5UAL - chains C and F of the 6 polymer chains in the assembly; structure by X-ray diffraction, 3.89 A resolution.

[Chain C]
Name: DNA-directed RNA polymerase subunit beta
Organism: Escherichia coli (strain K12)
Notes: EC 2.7.7.6
UniProt: P0A8V2 (RPOB_ECOLI); numbering as in UniProt (aligned over 1-1342)
Amino-acid sequence (1342 residues; row label = number of the first residue in the row):
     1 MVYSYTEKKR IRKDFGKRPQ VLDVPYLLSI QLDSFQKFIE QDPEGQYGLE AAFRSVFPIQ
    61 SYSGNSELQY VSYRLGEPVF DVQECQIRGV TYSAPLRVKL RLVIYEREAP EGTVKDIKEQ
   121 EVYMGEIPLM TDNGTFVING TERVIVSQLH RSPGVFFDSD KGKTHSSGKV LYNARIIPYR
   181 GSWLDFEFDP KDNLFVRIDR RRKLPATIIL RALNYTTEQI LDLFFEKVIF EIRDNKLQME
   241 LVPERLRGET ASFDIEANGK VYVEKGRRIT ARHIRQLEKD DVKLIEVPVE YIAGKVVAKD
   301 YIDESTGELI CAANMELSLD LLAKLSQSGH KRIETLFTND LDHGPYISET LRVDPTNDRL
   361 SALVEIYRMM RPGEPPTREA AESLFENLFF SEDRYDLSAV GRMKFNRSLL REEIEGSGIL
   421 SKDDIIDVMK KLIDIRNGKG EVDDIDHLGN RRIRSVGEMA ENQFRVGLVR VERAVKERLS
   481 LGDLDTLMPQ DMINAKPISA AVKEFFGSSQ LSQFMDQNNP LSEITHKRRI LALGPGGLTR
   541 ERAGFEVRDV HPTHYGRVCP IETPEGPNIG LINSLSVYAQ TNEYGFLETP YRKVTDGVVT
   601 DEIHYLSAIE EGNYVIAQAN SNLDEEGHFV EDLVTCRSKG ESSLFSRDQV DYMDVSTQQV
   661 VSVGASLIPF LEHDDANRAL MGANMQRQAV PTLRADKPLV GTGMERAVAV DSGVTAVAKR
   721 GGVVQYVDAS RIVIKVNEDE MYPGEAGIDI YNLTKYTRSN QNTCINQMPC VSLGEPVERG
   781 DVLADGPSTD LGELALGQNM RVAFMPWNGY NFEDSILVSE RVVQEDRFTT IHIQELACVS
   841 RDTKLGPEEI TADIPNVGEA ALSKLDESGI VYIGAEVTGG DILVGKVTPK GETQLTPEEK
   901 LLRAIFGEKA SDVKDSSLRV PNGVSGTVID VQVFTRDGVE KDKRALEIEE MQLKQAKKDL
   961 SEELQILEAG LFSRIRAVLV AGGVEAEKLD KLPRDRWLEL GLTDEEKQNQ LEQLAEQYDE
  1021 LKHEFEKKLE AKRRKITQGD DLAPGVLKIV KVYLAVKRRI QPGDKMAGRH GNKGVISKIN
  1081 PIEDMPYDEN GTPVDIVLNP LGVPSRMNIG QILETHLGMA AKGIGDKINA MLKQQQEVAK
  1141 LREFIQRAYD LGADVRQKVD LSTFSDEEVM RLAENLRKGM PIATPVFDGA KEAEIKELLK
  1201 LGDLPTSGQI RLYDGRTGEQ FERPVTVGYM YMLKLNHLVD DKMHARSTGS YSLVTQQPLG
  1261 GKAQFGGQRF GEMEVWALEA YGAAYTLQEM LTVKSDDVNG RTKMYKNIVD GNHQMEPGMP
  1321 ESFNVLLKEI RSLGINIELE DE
Not modelled in the structure: 533-542
Sequence notes: engineered mutation Leu531 (Ser in P0A8V2)
Residues lining bound ligands: rifampicin (RFP): Arg143, Ser509, Gln510, Leu511, Ser512, Gln513, Phe514, Met515, Asp516, His526, Arg529, Leu531, Pro564, Ile572, Arg687, Gln761
Reported in the primary citation:
  - conformationally variable residues (order/disorder transition): Gly534 to Glu541
  - mutagenesis - D516V, S531L: decreased binding to rifampicin
  - mutagenesis - H526Y (IC50 >= 2 mM): abolished binding to rifampicin

[Chain F]
Name: RNA polymerase sigma factor RpoD
Organism: Escherichia coli (strain K12)
UniProt: P00579 (RPOD_ECOLI); residues 1-613 here = UniProt positions 1-613
Amino-acid sequence (613 residues; numbered 1 to 613; the number before each row is that of its first residue):
     1 MEQNPQSQLK LLVTRGKEQG YLTYAEVNDH LPEDIVDSDQ IEDIIQMIND MGIQVMEEAP
    61 DADDLMLAEN TADEDAAEAA AQVLSSVESE IGRTTDPVRM YMREMGTVEL LTREGEIDIA
   121 KRIEDGINQV QCSVAEYPEA ITYLLEQYDR VEAEEARLSD LITGFVDPNA EEDLAPTATH
   181 VGSELSQEDL DDDEDEDEED GDDDSADDDN SIDPELAREK FAELRAQYVV TRDTIKAKGR
   241 SHATAQEEIL KLSEVFKQFR LVPKQFDYLV NSMRVMMDRV RTQERLIMKL CVEQCKMPKK
   301 NFITLFTGNE TSDTWFNAAI AMNKPWSEKL HDVSEEVHRA LQKLQQIEEE TGLTIEQVKD
   361 INRRMSIGEA KARRAKKEMV EANLRLVISI AKKYTNRGLQ FLDLIQEGNI GLMKAVDKFE
   421 YRRGYKFSTY ATWWIRQAIT RSIADQARTI RIPVHMIETI NKLNRISRQM LQEMGREPTP
   481 EELAERMLMP EDKIRKVLKI AKEPISMETP IGDDEDSHLG DFIEDTTLEL PLDSATTESL
   541 RAATHDVLAG LTAREAKVLR MRFGIDMNTD YTLEEVGKQF DVTRERIRQI EAKALRKLRH
   601 PSRSEVLRSF LDD
Not modelled in the structure: 1-93, 168-212, 237-242, 613

[How chain C and chain F interact]
Contacting residue pairs (44; chain C residue first):
  Tyr123(C) with Gly475(F)
  Gln490(C) with Gln472(F)
  Lys496(C) with Leu471(F)
  Asn856(C) with Asp612(F)
  Pro897(C) with Gly564(F); Ile565(F)
  Glu898(C) with Leu540(F); Arg541(F), salt bridge; Thr544(F)
  Leu901(C) with Phe563(F), hydrophobic; Ile565(F), hydrophobic; Leu595(F), hydrophobic
  Leu902(C) with Leu607(F); Phe610(F), hydrophobic
  Arg903(C) with Leu611(F)
  Ala904(C) with Phe563(F), hydrophobic; Arg599(F)
  Ile905(C) with Leu595(F), hydrophobic; Leu598(F), hydrophobic; Arg599(F), hydrogen bond (backbone-side chain)
  Phe906(C) with Arg608(F)
  Glu908(C) with Leu611(F)
  Gly1045(C) with Lys499(F)
  Thr1248(C) with Pro531(F); Leu532(F)
  Ser1250(C) with Glu524(F), hydrogen bond
  Tyr1251(C) with Glu524(F); Asp525(F), hydrogen bond (backbone-backbone)
  Ser1252(C) with Asp521(F), hydrogen bond (side chain-backbone); Ile523(F); Asp525(F)
  Leu1253(C) with Ile523(F), hydrogen bond (backbone-backbone); Glu524(F); Asp525(F)
  Val1254(C) with Gly520(F)
  Gln1256(C) with Asp525(F), hydrogen bond; Leu528(F)
  Leu1259(C) with Phe522(F)
  Val1298(C) with Leu528(F), hydrophobic
  Thr1302(C) with Pro531(F)
  Tyr1305(C) with Pro531(F); Leu532(F); Ala535(F), hydrophobic
  Lys1306(C) with Ser534(F)
Other interface residues (no listed pair), chain C (33 interface residues in all): Asn494, Lys900, Arg936, Asp1041, Pro1044, Gly1261, Arg1301
Other interface residues (no listed pair), chain F (36 interface residues in all): Arg468, Pro480, Arg495, Lys502, Glu538, Leu559, Ser604

[Summary]
33 residues of chain C and 36 residues of chain F are in contact; the contacts include 6 hydrogen bonds and 1
salt bridge. Polar contacts include Glu898(C)-Arg541(F), Ile905(C)-Arg599(F) and Ser1250(C)-Glu524(F). Chain C
binds rifampicin. The paper reports that D516V and S531L of chain C reduce binding to rifampicin;
conformational variability at Gly534(C).
Chain C is DNA-directed RNA polymerase subunit beta and chain F is RNA polymerase sigma factor RpoD, both from
Escherichia coli (strain K12); the structure, Escherichia coli RNA polymerase and Rifampin complex, RpoB S531L
mutant, was determined by X-ray diffraction, deposited together with 5UAG, 5UAC, 5UAH, 5UAJ and 5UAQ.
